7P78 - chains C and A of the 8 polymer chains in the assembly; structure by electron microscopy, 3.32 A resolution.

[Chain C (and A)]
Name: Spike glycoprotein
Source organism: Severe acute respiratory syndrome coronavirus 2
Notes: chain A of this document is another copy of the same molecule, construct and numbering; everything in this record applies to it too
Reference sequence: P0DTC2 (SPIKE_SARS2); numbering as in UniProt (aligned over 1-1208)
Sequence (1288 residues; numbered 1 to 1288; the number before each row is that of its first residue):
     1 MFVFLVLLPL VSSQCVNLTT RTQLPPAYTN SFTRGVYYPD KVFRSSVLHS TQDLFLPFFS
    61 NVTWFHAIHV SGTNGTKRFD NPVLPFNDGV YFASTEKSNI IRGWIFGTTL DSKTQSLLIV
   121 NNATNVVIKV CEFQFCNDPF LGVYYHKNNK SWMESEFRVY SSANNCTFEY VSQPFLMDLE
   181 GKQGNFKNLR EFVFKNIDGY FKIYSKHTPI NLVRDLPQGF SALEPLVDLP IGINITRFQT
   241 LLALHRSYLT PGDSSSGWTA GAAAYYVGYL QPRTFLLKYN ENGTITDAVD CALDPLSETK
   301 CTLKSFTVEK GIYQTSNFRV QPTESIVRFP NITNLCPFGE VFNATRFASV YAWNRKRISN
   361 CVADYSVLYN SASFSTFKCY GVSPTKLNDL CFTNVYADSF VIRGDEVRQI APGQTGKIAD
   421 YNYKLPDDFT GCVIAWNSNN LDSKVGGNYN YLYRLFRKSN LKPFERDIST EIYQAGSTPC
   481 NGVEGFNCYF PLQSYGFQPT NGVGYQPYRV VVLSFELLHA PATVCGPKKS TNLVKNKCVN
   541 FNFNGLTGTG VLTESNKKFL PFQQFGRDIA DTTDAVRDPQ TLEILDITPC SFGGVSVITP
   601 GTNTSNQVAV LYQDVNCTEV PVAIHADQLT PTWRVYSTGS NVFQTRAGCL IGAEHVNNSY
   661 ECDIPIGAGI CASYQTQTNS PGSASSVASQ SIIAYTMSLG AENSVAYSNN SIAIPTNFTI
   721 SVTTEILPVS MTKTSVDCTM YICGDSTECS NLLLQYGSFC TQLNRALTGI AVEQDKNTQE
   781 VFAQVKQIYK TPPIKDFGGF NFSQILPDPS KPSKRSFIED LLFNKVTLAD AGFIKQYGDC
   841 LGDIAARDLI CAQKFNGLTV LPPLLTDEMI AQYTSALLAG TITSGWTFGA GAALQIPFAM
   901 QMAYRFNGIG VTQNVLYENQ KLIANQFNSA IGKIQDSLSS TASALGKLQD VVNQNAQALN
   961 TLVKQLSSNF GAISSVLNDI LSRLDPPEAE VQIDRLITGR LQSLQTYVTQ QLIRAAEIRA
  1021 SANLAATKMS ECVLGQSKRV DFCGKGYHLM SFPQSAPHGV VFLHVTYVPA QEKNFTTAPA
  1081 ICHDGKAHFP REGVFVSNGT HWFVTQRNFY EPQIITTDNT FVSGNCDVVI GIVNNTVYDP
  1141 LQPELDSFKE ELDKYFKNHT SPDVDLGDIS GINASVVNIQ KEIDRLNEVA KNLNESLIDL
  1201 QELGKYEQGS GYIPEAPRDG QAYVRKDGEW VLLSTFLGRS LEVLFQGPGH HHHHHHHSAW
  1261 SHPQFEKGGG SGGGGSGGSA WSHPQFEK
Not modelled in the structure: 1-25, 67-78, 142-152, 175-185, 244-260, 677-690, 829-851, 1150-1288 (chain A: 1-26, 68-81, 114-115, 144-166, 173-185, 243-262, 443-447, 471-489, 502, 621-640, 677-689, 812, 828-854, 1148-1288)
Differences from the reference sequence: engineered mutation G682 (Arg in P0DTC2), S683 (Arg in P0DTC2), S685 (Arg in P0DTC2), P986 (Lys in P0DTC2), P987 (Val in P0DTC2); expression tag (1209-1288)
Swiss-Prot annotation at these positions:
  - region: N280 to C301 (Putative superantigen), R403 to D405 (Integrin-binding motif), N448 to F456 (Immunodominant HLA epitope recognized by the CD8+), P681, A684 (Putative superantigen), S816 to Y837 (Fusion peptide 1), K835 to F855 (Fusion peptide 2), D1163 to E1202 (Heptad repeat 2)
  - site: R815, S816 (Cleavage)
  - glycosylation: N17 (N-linked (GlcNAc...) (complex) asparagine), N61 (N-linked (GlcNAc...) (hybrid) asparagine), N74 (N-linked (GlcNAc...) (complex) asparagine), N122 (N-linked (GlcNAc...) (hybrid) asparagine), N149 (N-linked (GlcNAc...) (complex) asparagine), N165 (N-linked (GlcNAc...) (complex) asparagine), N234 (N-linked (GlcNAc...) (high mannose) asparagine), N282 (N-linked (GlcNAc...) (complex) asparagine), T323 (O-linked (GalNAc) threonine), S325 (O-linked (HexNAc...) serine), N331 (N-linked (GlcNAc...) (complex) asparagine), N343 (N-linked (GlcNAc...) (complex) asparagine), N603 (N-linked (GlcNAc...) (hybrid) asparagine), N616 (N-linked (GlcNAc...) (complex) asparagine), N657 (N-linked (GlcNAc...) (complex) asparagine), T676 (O-linked (GlcNAc...) threonine), T678 (O-linked (GlcNAc...) threonine), N709 (N-linked (GlcNAc...) (high mannose) asparagine), N717 (N-linked (GlcNAc...) (hybrid) asparagine), N801 (N-linked (GlcNAc...) (hybrid) asparagine) and 6 more in UniProt
  - natural variant: L5 (L5F: In strain: Iota/B.1.526), S13 (S13I: In strain: Epsilon/B.1.427/B.1.429), L18 (L18F: In strain: Beta/B.1.351, Gamma/P.1 and 1 more), T19 (T19I: In strain: Omicron/BQ.1.1, Omicron/XBB.1.5 and 1 more; T19R: In strain: Delta/B.1.617.2, Omicron/BA.2 and 4 more), T20 (T20N: In strain: Gamma/P.1), L24 to A27 (sequence variant, change not given here; In strain: Omicron/BA.2, Omicron/BA.2.12.1 and 6 more), P26 (P26S: In strain: Gamma/P.1), Q52 (Q52H: In strain: Omicron/EG.5.1), A67 (A67V: In strain: Eta/B.1.525, Omicron/BA.1), H69 to V70 (deletion: In strain: Alpha/B.1.1.7, Eta/B.1.525 and 5 more), G75 (G75V: In strain: Lambda/C.37), T76 (T76I: In strain: Lambda/C.37), 82 further natural variant entries in UniProt
  - mutagenesis: H69 to V70 (Increased incorporation of cleaved spike into virions), N121 (N121Q: Partial loss of biliverdin affinity), R190 (R190K: Partial loss of biliverdin affinity), N234 (N234Q: Increased resistance to neutralizing antibodies), N331 (N331Q: Reduced viral infectivity), N343 (N343Q: Reduced viral infectivity), L452 (L452R: Increased resistance to neutralizing antibodies. Decreases HLA binding to NF9 epitope. Increased binding affinity to human ACE2), Y453 (Y453F: Decreased HLA binding to NF9 epitope. Increased binding affinity to human ACE2), A475 (A475V: Increased resistance to neutralizing antibodies), V483 (V483A: Increased resistance to neutralizing antibodies), E484 (E484D: Increased replication in human TMEM106B overexpressing cells), F490 (F490L: Increased resistance to neutralizing antibodies and human covalescent sera neutralization), 12 further mutagenesis entries in UniProt
Disulfides: C131-C166, C291-C301, C336-C361, C379-C432, C391-C525, C480-C488, C538-C590, C617-C649, C662-C671, C738-C760, C743-C749, C1032-C1043, C1082-C1126
Covalent attachments: N-acetylglucosamine (NAG) linked to N61, N165, N234, N282, N603, N616, N657, N709, N717, N801, N1074, N1098
From the paper describing this entry:
  - mutagenesis - K417N, K417N/E484K/N501Y, E484K, N501Y: decreased binding to sybody#15

[Interface between chain C and chain A]
Pairs across the interface (149; chain C residue first):
  Y38(C) - Q563(A)
  D40(C) - F562(A)
  K41(C) - H519(A)
  K41(C) - P521(A)
  K41(C) - F562(A)
  K41(C) - Q563(A)
  K41(C) - Q564(A)
  V42(C) - F565(A)
  V42(C) - R567(A)
  F43(C) - K558(A)
  F43(C) - F559(A)  hydrophobic
  F43(C) - Q563(A)
  F43(C) - F565(A)
  F43(C) - G566(A)
  F43(C) - R567(A)  hydrogen bond (backbone-backbone)
  R44(C) - R567(A)
  V47(C) - I569(A)  hydrophobic
  Y200(C) - N394(A)
  P225(C) - F562(A)  hydrophobic
  D737(C) - N317(A)
  M740(C) - R319(A)
  M740(C) - F592(A)  hydrophobic
  Q755(C) - N969(A)
  Q755(C) - F970(A)  hydrogen bond (backbone-backbone)
  Q755(C) - G971(A)  hydrogen bond (backbone-backbone)
  Y756(C) - F970(A)
  Y756(C) - Q1002(A)  hydrogen bond
  G757(C) - S968(A)
  S758(C) - Q965(A)  hydrogen bond
  F759(C) - Q965(A)
  F759(C) - F970(A)  hydrophobic
  F759(C) - Q1002(A)
  F759(C) - S1003(A)
  F759(C) - T1006(A)
  Q762(C) - T961(A)
  R765(C) - Q957(A)
  A766(C) - Q1010(A)
  Q787(C) - A701(A)
  Q787(C) - N703(A)  hydrogen bond
  I788(C) - L699(A)
  I788(C) - G700(A)
  I788(C) - A701(A)  hydrogen bond (backbone-backbone)
  I788(C) - E702(A)
  I788(C) - N703(A)  hydrogen bond (backbone-backbone)
  Y789(C) - N703(A)
  Y789(C) - V705(A)  hydrophobic
  K790(C) - E702(A)  salt bridge
  K790(C) - N703(A)
  K790(C) - S704(A)
  K790(C) - V705(A)
  P792(C) - Y707(A)  hydrophobic
  D796(C) - Y707(A)  hydrogen bond (backbone-side chain)
  F797(C) - Y707(A)
  Q853(C) - I569(A)
  K854(C) - F592(A)
  F855(C) - T572(A)
  F855(C) - P589(A)  hydrophobic
  G857(C) - F592(A)
  P862(C) - A647(A)  hydrophobic
  P863(C) - G667(A)
  P863(C) - A668(A)  hydrogen bond (backbone-backbone)
  L864(C) - P665(A)  hydrophobic
  L864(C) - G667(A)
  L864(C) - A668(A)
  L864(C) - G669(A)  hydrogen bond (backbone-backbone)
  L864(C) - I670(A)
  L864(C) - C671(A)  hydrophobic
  L865(C) - M697(A)  hydrophobic
  T866(C) - A668(A)
  T866(C) - G669(A)
  M869(C) - G669(A)
  M869(C) - M697(A)  hydrophobic
  M869(C) - L699(A)  hydrophobic
  Q872(C) - L699(A)
  Y873(C) - L699(A)
  T883(C) - V705(A)
  T883(C) - Y707(A)
  W886(C) - Y1047(A)  hydrogen bond
  G889(C) - D1041(A)
  A890(C) - G1046(A)
  A892(C) - E1072(A)
  L894(C) - A713(A)
  L894(C) - P715(A)  hydrophobic
  L894(C) - E1072(A)
  Q895(C) - V705(A)
  Q895(C) - A706(A)  hydrogen bond (side chain-backbone)
  Q895(C) - S711(A)  hydrogen bond
  Q895(C) - I712(A)
  Q895(C) - A713(A)  hydrogen bond (backbone-backbone)
  Q895(C) - N1074(A)
  I896(C) - Y707(A)
  I896(C) - S711(A)
  I896(C) - I712(A)  hydrophobic
  P897(C) - Y707(A)  hydrophobic
  P897(C) - S708(A)
  P897(C) - N709(A)
  P897(C) - S711(A)
  F898(C) - Y707(A)
  M900(C) - T1077(A)
  M900(C) - A1078(A)
  M900(C) - P1079(A)
  Y904(C) - V1094(A)
  Y904(C) - R1107(A)
  N907(C) - R1107(A)
  Q913(C) - P1090(A)  hydrogen bond (side chain-backbone)
  N914(C) - F1089(A)
  N914(C) - F1121(A)
  N914(C) - S1123(A)  hydrogen bond
  Y917(C) - P1079(A)
  Y917(C) - F1089(A)  hydrophobic
  Y917(C) - V1128(A)
  Y917(C) - V1129(A)
  E918(C) - S1123(A)
  E918(C) - G1124(A)
  E918(C) - V1128(A)
  Q920(C) - I1130(A)
  V963(C) - A570(A)  hydrophobic
  I973(C) - D428(A)
  N978(C) - G381(A)
  N978(C) - V382(A)
  D979(C) - G381(A)
  D979(C) - V382(A)
  D979(C) - L517(A)
  S982(C) - G381(A)
  S982(C) - V382(A)
  S982(C) - S383(A)  hydrogen bond (side chain-backbone)
  R983(C) - C379(A)
  R983(C) - Y380(A)
  R983(C) - G381(A)
  R983(C) - V382(A)  hydrogen bond (side chain-backbone)
  R983(C) - S383(A)
  R983(C) - P384(A)
  R983(C) - L387(A)
  R983(C) - G431(A)
  R983(C) - C432(A)
  L984(C) - Y380(A)
  D994(C) - R995(A)  salt bridge
  Q1005(C) - T1006(A)  hydrogen bond
  L1012(C) - Q1010(A)
  L1012(C) - I1013(A)  hydrophobic
  T1027(C) - R1039(A)
  S1030(C) - V1040(A)
  S1030(C) - D1041(A)
  E1031(C) - R1039(A)  salt bridge
  E1031(C) - V1040(A)
  L1034(C) - V1040(A)
  G1035(C) - V1040(A)
  R1039(C) - R1039(A)
  E1144(C) - L1145(A)
Other interface residues (no listed pair), chain C (90 interface residues in all): S46, N282, G283, S735, N764, K786, T859, L861, T887, G891, T912, I980, T1009, I1013, P1140, L1141, K1149
Other interface residues (no listed pair), chain A (105 interface residues in all): Q314, K386, F392, Y396, T430, F515, A520, K557, L560, Q613, I666, N710, G999, T1009, K1045, V1068, R1091, G1093, L1141

[Summary]
The interface between chain C and chain A involves 90 residues on one side and 105 on the other; the contacts
include 20 hydrogen bonds and 3 salt bridges. Polar contacts include K790(C)-E702(A), D994(C)-R995(A) and
E1031(C)-R1039(A). The paper reports that K417N, K417N/E484K/N501Y and E484K of chain C, among others, reduce
binding to sybody#15.
Both chains are Spike glycoprotein (Severe acute respiratory syndrome coronavirus 2). Entry 7P78 (SARS-CoV-2
spike protein in complex with sybody#15 and sybody#68 in a 1up/1up-out/1down conformation) was determined by
electron microscopy (same publication as 7P77, 7P79, 7P7A and 7P7B).
